Entry 8OM2 (electron microscopy, 2.57 A resolution); this record covers chains r and c of the 35 polymer chains in the assembly.

[Chain r]
Molecule: 15S mitochondrial rRNA
Organism: Saccharomyces cerevisiae
Sequence (1647 nucleotides; row label = number of the first residue in the row; note: 2 numbers in that range are skipped by the numbering (no residue carries them; nothing is unmodelled there)):
     1 GUAAAAAAUU UAUAAGAAUA UGAUGUUGGU UCAGAUUAAG CGCUAAAUAA GGACAUGACA
    61 CAUGCGAAUC AUACGUUUAU UAUUGAUAAG AUAAUAAAUA UGUGGUGUAA ACGUGAGUAA
   121 UUUUAUUAGG AAUUAAUGAA CUAUAGAAUA AGCUAAAUAC UUAAUAUAUU AUUAUAUAAA
   181 AAUAAUUUAU AUAAUAAAAA GGAUAUAUAU AUAAUAUAUA UUUAUCUAUA GUCAAGCCAA
   241 UAAUGGUUUA GGUAGUAGGU UUAUUAAGAG UUAAACCUAG CCAACGAUCC AUAAUCGAUA
   301 AUGAAAGUUA GAACGAUCAC GUUGACUCUG AAAUAUAGUC AAUAUCUAUA AGAUACAGCA
   361 GUGAGGAAUA UUGGACAAUG AUCGAAAGAU UGAUCCAGUU ACUUAUUAGG AUGAUAUAUA
   421 AAAAUAUUUU AUUUUAUUUA UAAAUAUUAA AUAUUUAUAA UAAUAAUAAU AAUAAUAUAU
   481 AUAUAUAAAU UGAUUAAAAA UAAAAUCCAU AAAUAAUUAA AAUAAUGAUA UUAAUUACCA
   541 UAUAUAUUUU UAUAUGGAUA UAUAUAUUAA UAAUAAUAUU AAUUUUAUUA UUAUUAAUAA
   601 UAUAUUUUAA UAGUCCUGAC UAAUAUUUGU GCCAGCAGUC GCGGUAACAC AAAGAGGGCG
   661 AGCGUUAAUC AUAAUGGUUU AAAGGAUCCG UAGAAUGAAU UAUAUAUUAU AAUUUAGAGU
   721 UAAUAAAAU
   731 UAAUUAAAGA AUUAUAAUAG UAAAGAUGAA AUAAUAAUAA UAAUUAUAAG ACUAAUAUAU
   791 GUGAAAAUAU UAAUUAAAUA UUAACUGACA UUGAGGGAUU AAAACUAGAG UAGCGAAACG
   851 GAUUCGAUAC CCGUGUAGUU CUAGUAGUAA ACUAUGAAUA CAAUUAUUUA UA
   904 UAUAUAUUAU AUAUAAAUAA UAAAUGAAAA UGAAAGUAUU CCACCUGAAG AGUACGUUAG
   964 CAAUAAUGAA ACUCAAAACA AUAGACGGUU ACAGACUUAA GCAGUGGAGC AUGUUAUUUA
  1024 AUUCGAUAAU CCACGACUAA CCUUACCAUA UUUUGAAUAU UAUAAUAAUU AUUAUAAUUA
  1084 UUAUAUUACA GGCGUUACAU UGUUGUCUUU AGUUCGUGCU GCAAAGUUUU AGAUUAAGUU
  1144 CAUAAACGAA CAAAACUCCA UAUAUAUAAU UUUAAUUAUA UAUAAUUUUA UAUUAUUUAU
  1204 UAAUAUAAAG AAAGGAAUUA AGACAAAUCA UAAUGAUCCU UAUAAUAUGG GUAAUAGACG
  1264 UGCUAUAAUA AAAUGAUAAU AAAAUUAUAU AAAAUAUAUU UAAUUAUAUU UAAUUAAUAA
  1324 UAUAAAACAU UUUAAUUUUU AAUAUAUUUU UUUAUUAUAU AUUAAUAUGA AUUAUAAUCU
  1384 GAAAUUCGAU UAUAUGAAAA AAGAAUUGCU AGUAAUACGU AAAUUAGUAU GUUACGGUGA
  1444 AUAUUCUAAC UGUUUCGCAC UAAUCACUCA UCACGCGUUG AAACAUAUUA UUAUCUUAUU
  1504 AUUUAUAUAA UAUUUUUUAA UAAAUAUUAA UAAUUAUUAA UUUAUAUUUA UUUAUAUCAG
  1564 AAAUAAUAUG AAUUAAUGCG AAGUUGAAAU ACAGUUACCG UAGGGGAACC UGCGGUGGGC
  1624 UUAUAAAUAU CUUAAAUAUU CUUACA
Not modelled in the structure: 1-11, 168-193, 210-215, 423-475, 546-547, 561-602, 764-768, 909-911, 1075-1078, 1228, 1529-1536
Metal / ion sites: K+ site 1: U19, G28, G29; K+ site 2: U19, C640, A979; K+ site 3: G22, U985; Mg2+ site 1 near A33 (its only coordinating residue here); K+ site 4: G40, G664, U665; K+ site 5: C54, A55; Mg2+ site 2: A55, U56, G115; K+ site 6: U72, A73, G384, A385; Mg2+ site 3 near A110 (its only coordinating residue here); K+ site 7: G113, U114, C359; K+ site 8: G115, G117, A294; Mg2+ site 4: A116, G117, A294; 54 more Mg2+ sites not listed; 26 more K+ sites not listed
Reported in the primary citation:
  - conformationally variable residues (side-chain flip): A1100

[Chain c]
Name: Probable S-adenosyl-L-methionine-dependent RNA methyltransferase RSM22, mitochondrial
Organism: Saccharomyces cerevisiae
Notes: EC 2.1.1.-
Reference sequence: P36056 (RT22_YEAST); numbering as in UniProt (aligned over 1-628)
Chain sequence (628 residues; each row starts with the number of its first residue):
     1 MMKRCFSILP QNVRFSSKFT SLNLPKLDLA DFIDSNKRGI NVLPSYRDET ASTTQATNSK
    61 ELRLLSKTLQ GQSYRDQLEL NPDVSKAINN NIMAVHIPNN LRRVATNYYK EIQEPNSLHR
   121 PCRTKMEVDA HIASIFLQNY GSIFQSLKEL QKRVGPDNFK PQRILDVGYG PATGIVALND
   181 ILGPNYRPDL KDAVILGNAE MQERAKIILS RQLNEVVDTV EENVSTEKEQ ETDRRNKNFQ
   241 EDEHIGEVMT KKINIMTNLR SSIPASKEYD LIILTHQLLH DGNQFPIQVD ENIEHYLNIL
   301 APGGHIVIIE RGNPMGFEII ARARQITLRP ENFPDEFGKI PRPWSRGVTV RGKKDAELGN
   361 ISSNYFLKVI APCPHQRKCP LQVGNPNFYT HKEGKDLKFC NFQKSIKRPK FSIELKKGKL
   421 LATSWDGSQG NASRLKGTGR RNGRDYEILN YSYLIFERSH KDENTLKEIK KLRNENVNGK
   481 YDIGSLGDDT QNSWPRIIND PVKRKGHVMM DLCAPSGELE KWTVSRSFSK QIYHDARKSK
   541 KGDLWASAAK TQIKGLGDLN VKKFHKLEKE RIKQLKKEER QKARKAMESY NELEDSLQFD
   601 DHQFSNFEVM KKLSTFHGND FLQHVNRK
Not modelled in the structure: 1-59, 220-249, 348-361, 427-440, 601-628
Curated features (UniProtKB/Swiss-Prot):
  - binding site ([4Fe-4S] cluster): Cys373, Cys379, Cys400, Cys513
Metal / ion sites: 4Fe-4S cluster Fe: Cys373, Cys379, Cys400, Cys513
Residues lining bound ligands: 4Fe-4S cluster (SF4): Phe317, Arg324, Pro372, Cys373, Pro374, His375, Cys379, Pro380, Leu381, Cys400, Ile498, Cys513
Reported in the primary citation:
  - 4Fe-4S cluster coordination: Cys373, Cys379, Cys400, Cys513
  - contacts within the chain: Pro372-Cys373
  - binding site for 4Fe-4S cluster: Arg324, His375

[Interface between chain r and chain c]
Pairs across the interface (123):
  U19(r) with Glu588(c), phosphate contact
  A20(r) with Arg584(c), salt bridge to the phosphate
  U21(r) with Arg580(c), salt bridge to the phosphate; Arg584(c), salt bridge to the phosphate
  G22(r) with Lys576(c), phosphate contact; Arg580(c), salt bridge to the phosphate; Arg584(c), salt bridge to the phosphate
  A23(r) with Arg584(c), salt bridge to the phosphate
  A619(r) with Glu592(c), phosphate contact
  G641(r) with Lys577(c), phosphate contact; Gln581(c), sugar contact; Lys585(c), hydrogen bond to the phosphate
  C642(r) with Gln581(c), phosphate contact; Lys585(c), salt bridge to the phosphate
  U854(r) with Arg123(c), salt bridge to the phosphate
  C855(r) with Arg123(c), salt bridge to the phosphate
  U1001(r) with Lys419(c), sugar contact
  A1002(r) with Lys419(c), salt bridge to the phosphate
  U1018(r) with Tyr446(c), sugar contact
  U1022(r) with Lys538(c), base contact
  A1024(r) with Arg537(c), salt bridge to the phosphate; Lys538(c), salt bridge to the phosphate
  U1025(r) with Arg537(c), salt bridge to the phosphate
  U1030(r) with Gln403(c), hydrogen bond to the sugar; Ile448(c), base contact; Asn450(c), phosphate contact; Asp500(c), base contact
  A1031(r) with Asn116(c), base contact; Gly312(c), sugar contact; Asn313(c), sugar contact; Pro314(c), base contact; Tyr389(c), hydrogen bond to the base; Thr390(c), base contact; Lys395(c), base contact; Phe399(c), phosphate contact; Asn450(c), sugar contact
  A1032(r) with Tyr109(c), sugar contact; Ile112(c), sugar contact; His119(c), base contact; Ser134(c), base contact; Ile135(c), base contact; Gln138(c), base contact; Asn139(c), hydrogen bond to the base; Arg311(c), salt bridge to the phosphate; Gly312(c), phosphate contact; Asn313(c), phosphate contact; Asn450(c), hydrogen bond to the phosphate
  U1033(r) with Tyr109(c), sugar contact; Gln113(c), hydrogen bond to the phosphate; Lys416(c), hydrogen bond to the phosphate; Leu420(c), base contact; Leu421(c), hydrogen bond to the sugar; Ala422(c), base contact; Thr423(c), hydrogen bond to the base; Ser424(c), base contact; Trp425(c), stacking on the base
  C1034(r) with Arg408(c), salt bridge to the phosphate; Lys416(c), salt bridge to the phosphate; Leu421(c), sugar contact; Ala422(c), hydrogen bond to the sugar; Ser424(c), base contact; Asn442(c), sugar contact
  C1035(r) with Arg408(c), salt bridge to the phosphate; Asn442(c), sugar contact; Gly443(c), phosphate contact; Arg444(c), hydrogen bond to the phosphate
  A1036(r) with Arg444(c), hydrogen bond to the base; Tyr446(c), hydrogen bond to the base; Ile448(c), base contact
  C1049(r) with Lys505(c), phosphate contact
  C1050(r) with Lys505(c), phosphate contact
  G1097(r) with Arg504(c), hydrogen bond to the phosphate; His507(c), hydrogen bond to the sugar; Met509(c), sugar contact
  U1098(r) with Val502(c), sugar contact; Arg504(c), salt bridge to the phosphate; Met509(c), sugar contact; Lys521(c), hydrogen bond to the sugar
  U1099(r) with Val502(c), phosphate contact
  A1100(r) with Lys398(c), salt bridge to the phosphate; Ile498(c), hydrogen bond to the base; Asn499(c), hydrogen bond to the base; Asp511(c), hydrogen bond to the sugar; Leu519(c), base contact; Leu556(c), sugar contact; Gly557(c), base contact
  C1101(r) with Lys521(c), salt bridge to the phosphate
  A1102(r) with Asn560(c), sugar contact
  A1226(r) with Lys392(c), phosphate contact
  C1227(r) with Lys392(c), salt bridge to the phosphate
  C1241(r) with Thr551(c), phosphate contact
  C1242(r) with Thr551(c), phosphate contact
  A1245(r) with Ser527(c), phosphate contact
  U1246(r) with Lys505(c), sugar contact; Gly506(c), phosphate contact; His507(c), stacking on the base; Thr523(c), base contact; Ser525(c), hydrogen bond to the phosphate; Arg526(c), salt bridge to the phosphate; Ser527(c), hydrogen bond to the phosphate
  A1247(r) with Lys505(c), salt bridge to the phosphate
  G1260(r) with Lys407(c), base contact
  A1261(r) with Asp445(c), sugar contact
  C1262(r) with Asn442(c), sugar contact; Gly443(c), hydrogen bond to the sugar
  G1263(r) with Arg441(c), sugar contact; Asn442(c), sugar contact
  U1264(r) with Arg441(c), phosphate contact
  U1409(r) with Gly418(c), phosphate contact; Lys419(c), phosphate contact; Arg441(c), salt bridge to the phosphate
  U1464(r) with Lys576(c), salt bridge to the phosphate
  A1465(r) with Glu570(c), base contact; Arg571(c), sugar contact; Leu575(c), hydrogen bond to the base; Lys576(c), salt bridge to the phosphate; Glu579(c), base contact
  A1466(r) with Arg571(c), salt bridge to the phosphate
  C1468(r) with Thr390(c), hydrogen bond to the base; His391(c), hydrogen bond to the base
  U1587(r) with Ile287(c), phosphate contact
  U1588(r) with Ile287(c), phosphate contact; Glu291(c), phosphate contact
Interface residues without a listed pair, chain r (62 interface residues in all): A18, C620, G644, U1000, A1019, A1023, A1029, A1051, U1243, A1408, G1589, A1590
Interface residues without a listed pair, chain c (91 interface residues in all): Glu61, Gln77, Pro115, Pro121, His280, Gln284, Gln288, Leu381, Asn387, Asn401, Glu447, Tyr533, Lys550, Glu578

[Overview]
62 residues of chain r face 91 of chain c across their interface, with 25 hydrogen bonds, 27 salt bridges and
2 aromatic stacking contacts. Polar contacts include A1031(r)-Tyr389(c), A1032(r)-Asn139(c) and
U1033(r)-Thr423(c). The paper reports a binding site for 4Fe-4S cluster at Arg324(c) and His375(c); 4Fe-4S
cluster coordination by Cys373(c), Cys379(c) and Cys400(c) among others.
Chain r is 15S mitochondrial rRNA and chain c is Probable S-adenosyl-L-methionine-dependent RNA
methyltransferase RSM22, mitochondrial, both from Saccharomyces cerevisiae; the structure, Small subunit of
yeast mitochondrial ribosome in complex with METTL17/Rsm22, was determined by electron microscopy together
with 8OM3 and 8OM4 from the same study.
